PDB entry 4EXG | X-ray diffraction, 1.80 A resolution | chain A

# Chain A
Name: Beta-secretase 1
Source organism: Homo sapiens
Notes: EC 3.4.23.46
Reference sequence: P56817 (BACE1_HUMAN); residues 48-433 here correspond to UniProt positions 61-446 (UniProt number = residue number + 13)
Chain sequence (386 residues; row label = number of the first residue in the row):
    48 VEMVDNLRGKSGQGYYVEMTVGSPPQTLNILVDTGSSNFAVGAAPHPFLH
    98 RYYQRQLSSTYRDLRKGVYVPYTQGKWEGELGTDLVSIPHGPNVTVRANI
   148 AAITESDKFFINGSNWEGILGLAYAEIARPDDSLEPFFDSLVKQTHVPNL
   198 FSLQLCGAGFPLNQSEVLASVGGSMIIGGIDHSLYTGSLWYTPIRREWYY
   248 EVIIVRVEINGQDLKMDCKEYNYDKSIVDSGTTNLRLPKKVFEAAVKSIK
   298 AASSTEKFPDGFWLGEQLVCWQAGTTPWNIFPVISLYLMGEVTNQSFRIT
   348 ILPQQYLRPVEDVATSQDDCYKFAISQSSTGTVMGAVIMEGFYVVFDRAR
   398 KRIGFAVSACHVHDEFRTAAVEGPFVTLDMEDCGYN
Disordered / not traced: 207-215
Disulfide bonds: Cys-203/Cys-407, Cys-265/Cys-430, Cys-317/Cys-367
UniProt features mapped onto this chain:
  - active site: Asp-80, Asp-276
  - modified residue (N6-acetyllysine): Lys-113, Lys-262, Lys-266, Lys-272, Lys-286, Lys-287, Lys-294
  - glycosylation (N-linked (GlcNAc...) asparagine): Asn-140, Asn-159, Asn-210, Asn-341

# Summary
UniProt lists active-site residues Asp-80 and Asp-276.
Chain A is Beta-secretase 1 (Homo sapiens); the structure, Design and synthesis of potent hydroxyethylamine
(hea) bace-1 inhibitors, was determined by X-ray diffraction, deposited together with 4EWO.
